Entry 5K77 (X-ray diffraction, 2.17 A resolution); this record covers chains A and V of the 3 polymer chains in the assembly.

# Chain A
Molecule: RNA lariat debranching enzyme, putative
Source organism: Entamoeba histolytica
Reference sequence: C4M1P9 (C4M1P9_ENTHI); residue numbers follow UniProt; this construct covers 1-354
Sequence (360 residues; row label = number of the first residue in the row):
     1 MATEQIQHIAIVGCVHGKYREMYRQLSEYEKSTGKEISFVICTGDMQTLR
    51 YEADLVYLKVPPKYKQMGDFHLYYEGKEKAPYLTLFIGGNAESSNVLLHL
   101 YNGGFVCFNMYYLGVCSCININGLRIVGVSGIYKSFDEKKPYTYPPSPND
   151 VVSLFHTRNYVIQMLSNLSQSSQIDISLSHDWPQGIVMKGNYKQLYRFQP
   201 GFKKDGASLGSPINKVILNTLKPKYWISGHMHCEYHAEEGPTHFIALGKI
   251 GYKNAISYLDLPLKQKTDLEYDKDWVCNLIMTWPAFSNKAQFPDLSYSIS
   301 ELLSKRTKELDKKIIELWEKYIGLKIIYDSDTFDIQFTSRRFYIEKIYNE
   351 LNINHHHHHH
Disordered / not traced: 1-4, 354-360
Construct notes: conflict Ala91 (His in C4M1P9); expression tag (355-360)
Bound ions: Zn2+: Cys14, His16, His232 (together with hydroxide ion); Fe2+: Asp45, Asn90, His180, His230 (together with hydroxide ion) (shared with 1 residue of chain v)
Ligand contacts: hydroxide ion (OH): Cys14, His16, Asp45, Asn90, His180, His230, His232
Swiss-Prot annotation at these positions:
  - region: Ser130 to Arg158 (Lariat recognition loop)
  - binding site (a divalent metal cation): Cys14, His16, Asp45, Asn90, His180, His230, His232
  - binding site (RNA): Lys59, Asn90, Lys134, His156, Gly201, Asp205, His230, Met231, His232
  - mutagenesis: Cys14 (C14A: Fails to complement a DBR1-deficient yeast mutant resulting in the accumulation of lariat intron; C14S: Loss of RNA debranching activity ...), Ser130 to Arg158 (Fails to complement a DBR1-deficient yeast mutant resulting in the accumulation of lariat intron), Pro141 to Pro146 (Fails to complement a DBR1-deficient yeast mutant resulting in the accumulation of lariat intron), Lys273 to Asn354 (Fails to complement a DBR1-deficient yeast mutant resulting in the accumulation of lariat intron)
Reported in the primary citation:
  - Fe2+ coordination: Asp45, Asn90, His180, His230
  - Zn2+ coordination: Cys14, His16, Asp45, His232
  - binding site for hydroxide ion: His230
  - binding site for brnch 2 of branched RNA 5'-UAA(-2'GU)CA-3': Asp205
  - binding site for branch 1 of branched RNA 5'-UAA(-2'GU)CA-3' (chain V): His16, Tyr64, Ile132, Lys134, Phe155, His156
  - binding site for branch 1 of branched RNA 5'-UAA(-2'GU)CA-3': Phe136

# Chain V
Molecule: branch 1 of branched RNA 5'-UAA(-2'GU)CA-3'
Sequence (5 nucleotides; numbered 499 to 503; the number before each row is that of its first residue):
   499 UAACA
Disordered / not traced: 499

# How chain A and chain V interact
Pairs across the interface (15; chain A residue first):
  His16(A) with A501(V), stacking on the base
  Gln47(A) with A501(V), base contact
  Lys59(A) with A503(V), salt bridge to the phosphate
  Val60(A) with A501(V), base contact
  Pro61(A) with A501(V), sugar contact
  Tyr64(A) with A501(V), stacking on the base
  Asn90(A) with C502(V), sugar contact
  Ile132(A) with C502(V), phosphate contact
  Lys134(A) with C502(V), hydrogen bond to the base; A503(V), sugar contact
  Phe155(A) with A503(V), phosphate contact
  His156(A) with A503(V), salt bridge to the phosphate
  His230(A) with C502(V), sugar contact
  His232(A) with A501(V), base contact
  Lys249(A) with A501(V), hydrogen bond to the base
Interface residues without a listed pair, chain A (17 interface residues in all): Lys18, Lys63, Ala91

# Summary
17 residues of chain A face 3 of chain V across their interface; the contacts include 2 hydrogen bonds, 2 salt
bridges and 2 aromatic stacking contacts. Among the polar pairs are Lys134(A)-C502(V), Lys249(A)-A501(V) and
Lys59(A)-A503(V). From the paper: a binding site for branch 1 of branched RNA 5'-UAA(-2'GU)CA-3' (chain V) at
His16(A), Tyr64(A) and Ile132(A) among others; a binding site for hydroxide ion at His230(A).
Chain A is RNA lariat debranching enzyme, putative (Entamoeba histolytica) and chain V is branch 1 of branched
RNA 5'-UAA(-2'GU)CA-3'; the structure, Dbr1 in complex with 7-mer branched RNA, was determined by X-ray
diffraction (same publication as 5K71, 5K73 and 5K78).
